Entry 6NE0 (electron microscopy, 3.40 A resolution); this record covers chains E and M of the 12 polymer chains in the assembly.

Chain E:
Molecule: CRISPR-associated protein Csy3
From: Pseudomonas aeruginosa UCBPP-PA14
Reference sequence: Q02MM1 (CSY3_PSEAB); residues 20-361 here correspond to UniProt positions 1-342 (UniProt number = residue number - 19)
Sequence (342 residues; each row starts with the number of its first residue):
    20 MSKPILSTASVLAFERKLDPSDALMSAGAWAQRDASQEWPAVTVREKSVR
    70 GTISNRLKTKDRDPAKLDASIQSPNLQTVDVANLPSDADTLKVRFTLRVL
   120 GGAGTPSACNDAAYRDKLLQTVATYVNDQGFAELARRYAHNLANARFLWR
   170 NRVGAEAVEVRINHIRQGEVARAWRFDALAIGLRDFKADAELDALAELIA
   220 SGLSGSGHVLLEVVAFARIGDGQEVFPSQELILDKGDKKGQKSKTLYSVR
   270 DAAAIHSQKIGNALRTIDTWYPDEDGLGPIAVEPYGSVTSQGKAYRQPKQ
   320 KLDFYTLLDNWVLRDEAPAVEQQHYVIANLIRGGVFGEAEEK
Disordered / not traced: 20-23, 358-361

Chain M:
Molecule: Crispr RNA
Sequence (60 nucleotides; numbered 1 to 60; the number before each row is that of its first residue):
     1 CUAAGAAAUUCACGGCGGGCUUGAUGUCCGCGUCUACCUGGUUCACUGCC
    51 GUGUAGGCAG
Disordered / not traced: 59-60

Interface between chain E and chain M:
Pairs across the interface - 43 pairs, chain E then chain M:
  Val-30(E) / G23(M)  base contact
  Ala-32(E) / U22(M)  sugar contact
  Ala-32(E) / G23(M)  base contact
  Phe-33(E) / G23(M)  hydrogen bond to the sugar
  Phe-33(E) / A24(M)  sugar contact
  Glu-34(E) / A24(M)  phosphate contact
  Arg-35(E) / A24(M)  hydrogen bond to the phosphate
  Arg-35(E) / U25(M)  salt bridge to the phosphate
  Val-68(E) / C31(M)  base contact
  Val-68(E) / U33(M)  phosphate contact
  Arg-69(E) / C31(M)  phosphate contact
  Arg-69(E) / G32(M)  hydrogen bond to the sugar
  Arg-69(E) / U33(M)  hydrogen bond to the sugar
  Gly-70(E) / C31(M)  phosphate contact
  Gly-70(E) / G32(M)  phosphate contact
  Thr-71(E) / G32(M)  phosphate contact
  Ser-73(E) / G30(M)  hydrogen bond to the base
  Val-98(E) / C31(M)  base contact
  Trp-168(E) / G26(M)  base contact
  Arg-169(E) / C29(M)  sugar contact
  Arg-169(E) / G30(M)  salt bridge to the phosphate
  Gln-248(E) / U27(M)  hydrogen bond to the sugar
  Gln-248(E) / C28(M)  base contact
  Glu-249(E) / U27(M)  base contact
  Leu-250(E) / U27(M)  base contact
  His-275(E) / U27(M)  salt bridge to the phosphate
  Gln-277(E) / G26(M)  sugar contact
  Gln-277(E) / U27(M)  hydrogen bond to the phosphate
  Lys-278(E) / G26(M)  hydrogen bond to the base
  Lys-278(E) / C28(M)  salt bridge to the phosphate
  Asn-281(E) / G26(M)  phosphate contact
  Arg-284(E) / U25(M)  sugar contact
  Arg-284(E) / G26(M)  salt bridge to the phosphate
  Glu-302(E) / G26(M)  phosphate contact
  Val-307(E) / G26(M)  base contact
  Ser-309(E) / G26(M)  hydrogen bond to the base
  Arg-351(E) / A24(M)  hydrogen bond to the sugar
  Arg-351(E) / U25(M)  sugar contact
  Gly-352(E) / A24(M)  sugar contact
  Gly-353(E) / G23(M)  hydrogen bond to the sugar
  Gly-353(E) / A24(M)  hydrogen bond to the sugar
  Val-354(E) / G23(M)  base contact
  Val-354(E) / A24(M)  base contact
Other interface residues (no listed pair), chain E (34 interface residues in all): Leu-31, Leu-95, Ser-126, Ser-247, Ile-251, Lys-263
Other interface residues (no listed pair), chain M (13 interface residues in all): C34

Overview:
34 residues of chain E and 13 residues of chain M are in contact; the contacts include 12 hydrogen bonds and 5
salt bridges. Polar contacts include Ser-73(E)/G30(M), Lys-278(E)/G26(M) and Ser-309(E)/G26(M).
Here chain E is CRISPR-associated protein Csy3 (Pseudomonas aeruginosa UCBPP-PA14) and chain M is Crispr RNA.
Entry 6NE0 (Structure of double-stranded target DNA engaged Csy complex from Pseudomonas aeruginosa (PA-14))
was determined by electron microscopy.
